7PAM - chains k and 3 of the 54 polymer chains in the assembly; structure by electron microscopy, 6.80 A resolution (low resolution: residue-level contacts below are approximate; hydrogen-bond / salt-bridge calls are withheld).

[Chain k]
Molecule: 50S ribosomal protein L15
Organism: Mycoplasma pneumoniae M129
Reference sequence: Q50300 (RL15_MYCPN); residues 1-151 here = UniProt positions 1-151
Sequence (151 residues; numbered 1 to 151; the number before each row is that of its first residue):
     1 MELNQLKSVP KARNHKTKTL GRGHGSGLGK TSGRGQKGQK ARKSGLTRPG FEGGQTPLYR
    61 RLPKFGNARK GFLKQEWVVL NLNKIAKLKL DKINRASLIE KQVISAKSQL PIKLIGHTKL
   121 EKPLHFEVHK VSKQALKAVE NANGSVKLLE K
Disordered / not traced: 1-2, 151

[Chain 3]
Molecule: 23S ribosomal RNA
Organism: Mycoplasma pneumoniae M129
Sequence (2907 nucleotides; row label = number of the first residue in the row):
     1 UACAAUAAGU UACUAAGGGC UUAUGGUGGA UGCCUUGGCA CUAAUAGGCG AUGAAGGACG
    61 UGUUAACCUG CGAUAAGCUU CGGGUAGGUG GUAAGAACCU CAGAUCCGGA GAUUUCCGAA
   121 UGGAGCAAUC CGGUAGUUGG AAACAGCUAU CAUUAAUUGA UGAAUAAAUA GUCAAUUAAA
   181 GCAAUACGUG GUGAAGUGAA ACAUCUCAGU AGCCACAGGA AAAGAAAACG AAUGUGAUUC
   241 CGUGUGUAGU GGCGAGCGAA AGCGGAACAG GCCAAACUUA UCAUUAGAUA GGGGUUGUAG
   301 GGCUUGCAAU GUGGACUUGA AAACGAUAGA AGAAGCUGUU GGAAAGCAGC GCGCAAAAGG
   361 GUGAUAGCCC CGUAUUUGAA AUUGUUUUCA UACCUAGCGA GAUCCCUGAG UAGCUCGGAA
   421 AACGUUAUUU UGAGUGAAUC UGCCCAGACC AUUGGGUAAG CCUAAAUACU AAUUAGUGAC
   481 CGAUAGCGAA ACAGUACCGU GAGGGAAAGG UGAAAAGAAC CCAGAGAUGG GAGUGAAAUA
   541 GAUUCUGAAA CCAUAUGCCU ACAACGUGUC AGAGCACAUU AAUGUGUGAU GGCGUGCGUU
   601 UUGAAGUAUG AGCCGGCGAG UUAUGAUAGC AAGCGUUAGU UAACCAGGAG AUGGGGAGCU
   661 GUAGCGAAAG CGAGUUUUAA AAGAGCGUUU GUUUGUUAUU AUAGACCCGA AACGGGUUGA
   721 GCUAGUCAUG AGCAGGUUGA AGGUUGAGUA ACAUCAACUG GAGGACCGAA CCGACUCUCG
   781 UUGAAACGAU AGCGGAUGAC UUGUGAUUAG GGGUGAAAUU CCAAUCGAAA UCCGUGAUAG
   841 CUGGUUCUCG UCGAAAUAGC UUUAAGGCUA GCGUGAGAUC ACAAAUAAGU GGAGGUAAAG
   901 CUACUGAAUG UAUGAUGGCG CCACCUAGGC GUACUGAAUA CAAUUAAACU CUGAAUGCCA
   961 UUUAUUUUAU UCUCGCAGUC AGACAGUGGG GGAUAAGCUU CAUUGUCAAG AGGGGAAGAG
  1021 CCCAGAUCAU UAAAUAAGGU CCCCAAAAUA UACUAAGUGG AAAAGGAUGU GAAAGUGCUA
  1081 AAACAGCAAG GAUGUUGGCU UAGAAGCAGC CAUCGUUUAA AGAGUGCGUA ACAGCUCACU
  1141 UGUCGAGUGU UUUUGCGCCG AAGAUGUAAC GGGGCUAAGU AUAUUACCGA AUUUAUGGAU
  1201 AAGAUUUAUA UCUUGUGGUA GACGAGCGUU GUAUUGGAGU UGAAGUCAAA GCGUGAGCAU
  1261 UGGUGGAUCC AAUACAAGUG AGAAUGCCGG CAUGAGUAAC GCUUGGGAGU GAGAAUCUCC
  1321 CAAACCGAUU GACUAAGGUU UCCUGGACCA GGGUCGUCCU UCCAGGGUUA GUCUGGACCU
  1381 AAGCUGAGGC UGAAAAGCGU AGGCGAUGGA CAACAGGUUA AUAUUCCUGU ACUUACAGUU
  1441 AGACUGAUGG AGUGACAAAG AAGGUUUUCC ACCCCCAUAA UUGGAUUUGG GGAUAAAUCA
  1501 UAAGGUGGUA CAAUAGGCAA AUCCGUUGUG CAUAACAUUG AGUGAUGAUG UCGAGUGAAU
  1561 GAGUGAUCAA GUAGCGAAGG UGGUAUUAAU CAUGCUUUCA AGAAAAGCUU CUAGGGUUAA
  1621 UCUAGCUGUA ACCAGUACCG AGAACGAACA CACGUAGUCA AGGAGAGGAU CCUAAGGUUA
  1681 GCGAGUGAAC UAUAGCCAAG GAACUCUGCA AAUUAACCCC GUAAGUUAGC GAGAAGGGGU
  1741 GCUUAUGUAA AAGUAAGCCG CAGUGAAGAA CGAGGGGGGA CUGUUUAACU AAAACACAAC
  1801 UCUAUGCCAA ACCGUAAGGU GAUGUAUAUG GGGUGACACC UGCCCAGUGC UGGAAGGUUA
  1861 AAGAAGGAGG UUAGCGCAAG CGAAGCUUUU AACUGAAGCC CCAGUGAACG GCGGCCGUAA
  1921 CUAUAACGGU CCUAAGGUAG CGAAAUUCCU AGUCGGGUAA AUUCCGUCCC GCUUGAAUGG
  1981 UGUAACCAUC UCUUGACUGU CUCGGCUAUA GACUCGGUGA AAUCCAGGUA CGGGUGAAGA
  2041 CACCCGUUAG GCGCAACGGG ACGGAAAGAC CCCGUGAAGC UUUACUGUAG CUUAAUAUUG
  2101 AUCAGGACAU UAUCAUGUAG AGAAUAGGUA GGAGCAAUCG AUGCAAGUUC GCUAGGACUU
  2161 GUUGAUGCGA AAGGUGGAAU ACUACCCUUG GUUGUGUGCU GUUCUAAUUG GUAACUGUUA
  2221 UCCAGUUUCA AGACAGUGUU AGGUGGGCAG UUUGACUGGG GCGGUCGCCU CCUAAAAGGU
  2281 AACGGAGGCG UACAAAGGUA CCUUCAGUAC GGUUGGAAAU CGUAUGUAGA GUGUAAUGGU
  2341 GUAAGGGUGC UUGACUGUGA GACAUACAGG UCGAACAGGU GAGAAAUCAG GUCAUAGUGA
  2401 UCCGGUGGUC CAGUAUGGAA UGGCCAUCGC UCAACGGAUA AAAGCUACUC CGGGGAUAAC
  2461 AGGCUGAUAC UGCCCAAGAG UUCAUAUCGA CGGCAGUGUU UGGCACCUCG AUGUCGACUC
  2521 AUCUCAUCCU CGAGCUGAAG CAGGUUCGAA GGGUUCGGCU GUUCGCCGAU UAAAGAGAUA
  2581 CGUGAGUUGG GUUCAAACCG UCGUGAGACA GGUUGGUCCC UAUCUAUUGU GCCCGUAGGA
  2641 AGAUUGAAGA GUGUUGCUUC UAGUACGAGA GGACCGAAGC GAGGACACCU CUUAUGCUCC
  2701 AGUUGUAGCG CCAGCUGCAC CGCUGGGUAG UAACGUGUCU AUUAGAUAAA CGCUGAAAGC
  2761 AUCUAAGUGU GAAACUAUCU CAAAGAUUAA UCUUCCCAUU UCGCAAGAAA GUAAGAGCCG
  2821 UCAAAGACGA UGACGUUGAU AGGUUACAGG UGUAAGCAUA GUGAUAUGUU GAGCUGAGUA
  2881 AUACUAAUUG CUCGAGGACU UAUUGGA
Disordered / not traced: 1-7, 923-927, 1560-1569, 2901-2907

[Chain k / chain 3 interface]
Contacting residue pairs - 167 pairs, chain k then chain 3:
  Asn4(k) with U1234(3)
  Gln5(k) with A1233(3); U1234(3); U1273(3)
  Leu6(k) with U1234(3); U1235(3); U1273(3)
  Lys7(k) with U1273(3)
  Ser8(k) with U1273(3); A1274(3)
  Val9(k) with U1273(3); A1274(3)
  Arg13(k) with G695(3); U696(3)
  His15(k) with G629(3); C630(3); G695(3); U696(3); U697(3)
  Lys16(k) with U697(3); G1224(3); A1225(3)
  Thr17(k) with A698(3)
  Lys18(k) with A698(3); U699(3)
  Thr19(k) with G620(3)
  Leu20(k) with G620(3)
  Gly21(k) with G620(3); U845(3); U846(3)
  Arg22(k) with G620(3); U846(3); U1279(3); G1280(3)
  Gly23(k) with U846(3); C847(3); U848(3)
  His24(k) with U846(3); C847(3); U848(3)
  Gly25(k) with U848(3); C849(3)
  Leu28(k) with U846(3)
  Gly29(k) with U846(3)
  Lys30(k) with U599(3); U600(3); G844(3); U845(3); U846(3)
  Thr31(k) with A1220(3); G1221(3)
  Ser32(k) with G620(3)
  Gly33(k) with G1221(3)
  Arg34(k) with G620(3); C706(3); G978(3); U979(3); G1221(3)
  Gly35(k) with G978(3); U979(3); A1220(3); G1221(3)
  Gln36(k) with U600(3); U601(3); U979(3)
  Lys37(k) with U601(3); U842(3); A865(3); G866(3); G867(3); U979(3); A2456(3)
  Gly38(k) with G866(3); G867(3)
  Gln39(k) with G840(3); G866(3); G867(3)
  Lys40(k) with G867(3); C868(3); G978(3)
  Ala41(k) with C706(3)
  Arg42(k) with C706(3); G840(3); C841(3)
  Lys43(k) with A705(3); C706(3); C707(3)
  Ser44(k) with A705(3); C706(3)
  Leu46(k) with U700(3); A701(3)
  Arg48(k) with A255(3); G256(3)
  Pro49(k) with A701(3)
  Phe51(k) with A200(3)
  Glu52(k) with G867(3); C868(3)
  Gly53(k) with U861(3); G866(3); G867(3)
  Gly54(k) with U861(3)
  Gln55(k) with C860(3); U861(3); G2436(3)
  Thr56(k) with A2400(3); G2437(3)
  Tyr59(k) with G254(3); A255(3)
  Arg60(k) with C253(3); G254(3); U2401(3)
  Arg61(k) with C2367(3); A2368(3); A2400(3); U2401(3); G2436(3)
  Leu62(k) with U2401(3)
  Lys64(k) with C253(3); C2403(3)
  Gly66(k) with A667(3); G2423(3); C2424(3)
  Asn67(k) with A667(3); G2423(3)
  Ala68(k) with G2422(3); G2423(3)
  Arg69(k) with A2412(3); G2413(3)
  Lys70(k) with G249(3); U2414(3); G2422(3); G2423(3)
  Gly71(k) with A248(3); G249(3); U2414(3)
  Phe72(k) with A248(3); G2413(3); U2414(3)
  Leu73(k) with A248(3)
  Lys74(k) with G666(3); A668(3); A669(3)
  Gln75(k) with A669(3)
  Asn81(k) with A663(3)
  Lys84(k) with U637(3); U662(3)
  Lys87(k) with U636(3); U637(3)
  Ser105(k) with A657(3); G658(3)
  Lys107(k) with C263(3); G264(3); A657(3)
  Lys113(k) with G672(3)
  Ile115(k) with A663(3); G672(3); A673(3)
  Gly116(k) with A673(3)
  His117(k) with A673(3); G674(3)
  Lys130(k) with C671(3)
  Ser132(k) with G672(3); A673(3)
  Lys133(k) with C671(3); G672(3)
  Gln134(k) with G672(3); A673(3)
Also at the interface, not in a pair above, chain k (80 interface residues in all): Pro10, Ser26, Thr47, Pro63, Phe65, Lys101, Ala106, Val131
Also at the interface, not in a pair above, chain 3 (92 interface residues in all): A619, U621, G670, G704, G843, C980, A1222, C1223, A1272, C1275, C2402

[In short]
Chain k and chain 3 form an interface of 80 and 92 residues respectively.
Here chain k is 50S ribosomal protein L15 and chain 3 is 23S ribosomal RNA, both from Mycoplasma pneumoniae
M129. Entry 7PAM (70S ribosome with A*- and P/E-site tRNAs in Mycoplasma pneumoniae cells) was determined by
electron microscopy (same publication as 7OOC, 7OOD, 7P6Z, 7PAH, 7PAI, 7PAJ and 23 further entries).
